Entry 1EJ9 (X-ray diffraction, 2.60 A resolution); this record covers chains C and A of the 3 polymer chains in the assembly.

# Chain C
Molecule: 23-nt DNA strand
Sequence (23 nucleotides; each row starts with the number of its first residue; numbering starts at 0):
     0 CAAAAAGACT CAGAAAAATT TTT
Unresolved in the structure: 0

# Chain A
Name: DNA topoisomerase I
Organism: Homo sapiens
Notes: EC 5.99.1.2; fragment: c-terminal domain, residues 203-765
UniProt: P11387 (TOP1_HUMAN); residues 203-765 here = UniProt positions 203-765
Sequence (563 residues; numbered 203 to 765; the number before each row is that of its first residue):
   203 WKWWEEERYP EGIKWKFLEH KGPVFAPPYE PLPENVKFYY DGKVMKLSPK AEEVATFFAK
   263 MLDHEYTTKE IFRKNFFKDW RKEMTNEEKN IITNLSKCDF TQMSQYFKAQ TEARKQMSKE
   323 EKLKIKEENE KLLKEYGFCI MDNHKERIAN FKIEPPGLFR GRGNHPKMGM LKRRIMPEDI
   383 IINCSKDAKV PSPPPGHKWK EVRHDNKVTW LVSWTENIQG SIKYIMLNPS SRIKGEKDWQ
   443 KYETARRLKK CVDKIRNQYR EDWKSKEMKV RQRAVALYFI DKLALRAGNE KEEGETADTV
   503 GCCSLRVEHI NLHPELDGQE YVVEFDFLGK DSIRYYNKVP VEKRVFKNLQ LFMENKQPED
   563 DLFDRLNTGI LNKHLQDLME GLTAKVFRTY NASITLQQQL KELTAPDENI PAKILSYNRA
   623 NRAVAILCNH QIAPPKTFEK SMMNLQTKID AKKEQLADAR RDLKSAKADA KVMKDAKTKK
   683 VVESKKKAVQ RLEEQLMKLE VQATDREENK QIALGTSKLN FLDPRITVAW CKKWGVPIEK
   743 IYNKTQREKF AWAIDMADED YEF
Unresolved in the structure: 634-713
Differences from the reference sequence: engineered mutation Ile634 (Arg in P11387), Phe723 (Tyr in P11387)
UniProt features mapped onto this chain:
  - region (Interaction with DNA): Lys425, Tyr426, Arg488 to Lys493, Thr585 to Lys587
  - site (Interaction with DNA): Arg316, Arg364, Trp412, Lys443, Thr501, Lys532, Asn574, His632, Lys650
  - modified residue: Lys280 (N6-acetyllysine), Ser506 (Phosphoserine)
  - cross-link (Glycyl lysine isopeptide (Lys-Gly)): Lys204 (interchain with G-Cter in SUMO2), Lys336 (interchain with G-Cter in SUMO2), Lys549 (interchain with G-Cter in SUMO2), Lys642 (interchain with G-Cter in SUMO2), Lys700 (interchain with G-Cter in SUMO2), Lys712 (interchain with G-Cter in SUMO2)
  - natural variant: Lys326 (K326R: In breast cancer), Met370 (M370T: In CPT-resistant leukemia), Asp533 (D533G: In CPT-resistant leukemia), Asn722 (N722S: In CPT-resistant leukemia), Thr729 (T729A: In CPT-resistant lung cancer)
  - mutagenesis: Lys532 (K532A: Almost abolishes enzyme activity; K532R: Strongly reduced enzyme activity)

# Chain C / chain A interface
Residue-residue contacts - 35 pairs, chain C then chain A:
  DG6(C) - Ile424(A)  phosphate contact
  DG6(C) - Tyr426(A)  sugar contact
  DA7(C) - Val410(A)  phosphate contact
  DA7(C) - Trp412(A)  hydrogen bond to the phosphate
  DA7(C) - Tyr426(A)  hydrogen bond to the phosphate
  DC8(C) - Lys216(A)  salt bridge to the phosphate
  DC8(C) - Lys409(A)  phosphate contact
  DC8(C) - Val410(A)  phosphate contact
  DC8(C) - Thr411(A)  hydrogen bond to the phosphate
  DC8(C) - Trp412(A)  phosphate contact
  DC8(C) - Met428(A)  phosphate contact
  DT9(C) - Lys436(A)  salt bridge to the phosphate
  DT9(C) - Lys439(A)  phosphate contact
  DT9(C) - Lys587(A)  phosphate contact
  DC10(C) - Lys443(A)  salt bridge to the phosphate
  DC10(C) - Lys532(A)  hydrogen bond to the base
  DC10(C) - Lys587(A)  salt bridge to the phosphate
  DC10(C) - Thr718(A)  phosphate contact
  DC10(C) - Asn722(A)  phosphate contact
  DC10(C) - Phe723(A)  sugar contact
  DA11(C) - Arg488(A)  salt bridge to the phosphate
  DA11(C) - Lys532(A)  salt bridge to the phosphate
  DA11(C) - Asp533(A)  sugar contact
  DA11(C) - Arg590(A)  salt bridge to the phosphate
  DA11(C) - His632(A)  salt bridge to the phosphate
  DA11(C) - Thr718(A)  phosphate contact
  DA11(C) - Phe723(A)  phosphate contact
  DG12(C) - Arg364(A)  hydrogen bond to the sugar
  DG12(C) - Asp533(A)  sugar contact
  DG12(C) - Ile535(A)  sugar contact
  DG12(C) - His632(A)  phosphate contact
  DG12(C) - Gln633(A)  hydrogen bond to the phosphate
  DG12(C) - Thr718(A)  hydrogen bond to the phosphate
  DA13(C) - Arg364(A)  sugar contact
  DA14(C) - His266(A)  salt bridge to the phosphate
Interface residues without a listed pair, chain C (10 interface residues in all): DT18
Interface residues without a listed pair, chain A (27 interface residues in all): Lys328, Asp440, Asn631

# Overview
10 residues of chain C and 27 residues of chain A are in contact, with 7 hydrogen bonds and 9 salt bridges.
Among the polar pairs are DC10(C)-Lys532(A), DG12(C)-Arg364(A) and DA7(C)-Trp412(A). From UniProt: one
mutagenesis site on chain A.
Chain C is a 23-nt DNA strand and chain A is DNA topoisomerase I (Homo sapiens); the structure, Crystal
structure of human topoisomerase I DNA complex, was determined by X-ray diffraction.
